Entry 6ZRT (X-ray diffraction, 2.10 A resolution); this record covers chain A.

[Chain A]
Name: Main Protease
Organism: Severe acute respiratory syndrome coronavirus 2
Notes: EC 3.4.19.12, 3.4.22.-, 3.4.22.69, 2.7.7.48, 3.6.4.12, 3.6.4.13, 3.1.13.-, 3.1.-.-, 2.1.1.-
UniProtKB: P0DTD1 (R1AB_SARS2); residues 1-306 here correspond to UniProt positions 3264-3569 (UniProt number = residue number + 3263)
Sequence (306 residues; row label = number of the first residue in the row):
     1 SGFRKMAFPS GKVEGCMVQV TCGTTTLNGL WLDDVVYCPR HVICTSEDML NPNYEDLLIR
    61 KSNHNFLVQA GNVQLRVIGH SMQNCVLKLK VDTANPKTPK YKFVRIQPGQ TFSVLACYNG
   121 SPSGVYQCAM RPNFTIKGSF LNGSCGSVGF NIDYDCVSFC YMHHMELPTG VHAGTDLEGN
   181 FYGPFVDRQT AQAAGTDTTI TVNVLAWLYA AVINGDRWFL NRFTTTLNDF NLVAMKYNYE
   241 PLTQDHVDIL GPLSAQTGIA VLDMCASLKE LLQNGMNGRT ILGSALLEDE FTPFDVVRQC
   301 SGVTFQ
Unresolved in the structure: 305-306
Covalently attached groups: TELAPREVIR, bound form (SV6) linked to C145
Small-molecule neighbours: TELAPREVIR, bound form (SV6; (1S,3aR,6aS)-2-[(2S)-2-({(2S)-2-cyclohexyl-2-[(pyrazin-2-ylcarbonyl)amino]acetyl}amino)-3,3-dimethylbutanoyl]-N-[(2R,3S)-1-(cyclopropylamino)-2-hydroxy-1-oxohexan-3-yl]octahydrocyclopenta[c]pyrrole-1-carboxamide): T25, T26, L27, H41, M49, F140, L141, N142, G143, S144, H163, H164, M165, E166, L167, P168, F185, V186, D187, R188, Q189, T190, A191, Q192
UniProt features mapped onto this chain:
  - active site: H41 (For 3CL-PRO activity), C145 (Nucleophile)
  - site: Q306 (Cleavage)
  - cross-link (Glycyl lysine isopeptide (Lys-Gly)): K5 (interchain with G-Cter in ubiquitin), K90 (interchain with G-Cter in ubiquitin)
What the authors report for this chain:
  - binding site for TELAPREVIR, bound form: H41, G143, C145, H164, M165, E166, L167, P168, R188, Q189, T190, A191, Q192
  - catalytic residues: C145

[Summary]
TELAPREVIR, bound form is covalently linked to C145. From UniProt: active-site residues H41 and C145. From the
paper: the catalytic residue C145; a binding site for TELAPREVIR, bound form at H41, G143 and C145 among
others.
Chain A is Main Protease (Severe acute respiratory syndrome coronavirus 2); the structure, Crystal structure
of SARS CoV2 main protease in complex with inhibitor Telaprevir, was determined by X-ray diffraction together
with 6ZRU from the same study.
